PDB entry 4LNG | X-ray diffraction, 1.91 A resolution | chains A and B

== Chain A ==
Name: CaaX farnesyltransferase alpha subunit Ram2
Source organism: Aspergillus fumigatus
Notes: EC 2.5.1.-; fragment: Aspergillus fumigatus protein farnesyltransferase alpha subunit
UniProt: Q4WP27 (Q4WP27_ASPFU); numbering as in UniProt (aligned over 1-353)
Amino-acid sequence (367 residues; numbered -13 to 353; the number before each row is that of its first residue; numbers below 1 keep their minus sign (Met-13 is residue -13)):
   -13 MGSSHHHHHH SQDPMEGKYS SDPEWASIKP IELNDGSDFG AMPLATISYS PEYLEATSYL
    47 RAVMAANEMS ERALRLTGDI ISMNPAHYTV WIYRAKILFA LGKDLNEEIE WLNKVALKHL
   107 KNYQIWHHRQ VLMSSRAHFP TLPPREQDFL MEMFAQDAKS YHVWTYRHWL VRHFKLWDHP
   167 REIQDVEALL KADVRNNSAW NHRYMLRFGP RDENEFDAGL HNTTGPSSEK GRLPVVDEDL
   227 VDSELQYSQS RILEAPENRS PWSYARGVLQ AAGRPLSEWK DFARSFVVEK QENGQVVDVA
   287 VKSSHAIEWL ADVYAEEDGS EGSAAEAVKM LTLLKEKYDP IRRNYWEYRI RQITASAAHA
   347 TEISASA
Unresolved in the structure: -13 to 2, 274-285, 350-353
Differences from the reference sequence: initiating methionine (-13); expression tag (-12 to 0); engineered mutation Ser146 (Asn in Q4WP27)

== Chain B ==
Name: CaaX farnesyltransferase beta subunit Ram1
Source organism: Aspergillus fumigatus
Notes: EC 2.5.1.58; fragment: Aspergillus fumigatus protein farnesyltransferase beta subunit
UniProt: Q4WPS9 (Q4WPS9_ASPFU); numbering as in UniProt (aligned over 1-519)
Amino-acid sequence (519 residues; row label = number of the first residue in the row):
     1 MPVIAATGKH RRKVLFSSTS QGLSVTAGKP KGRKFSANLQ VNSRSPAVTS SHNHSSSSQS
    61 GKMGESQVHP GIPALFREPP LIHDLLSTET TELQSETVNK CLPLLKGIHN SQKGPFNKYG
   121 IPALQRKDHL EYLYDSLEDY PASFVALDAS RPWMVYWALA GLCLLGEDVT RFRERVISTF
   181 TAAQNSTGGI GGGHGQMSHV ASSYAAVLSI AMVGGEEAFK LIDRKAMWKW LGKLKQPDGG
   241 FTVCEGGEED VRGAYCAMVV HALLDLPLAL PPEAEARQNG LETFTDGLPE YLSRCQTYEG
   301 GISGSPGSEA HGAYAFCALA CLCLLGRPEV VVPRYMNIAT LLPWLSARQY APEGGFSGRT
   361 NKLVDGCYSH WVGNCWPLVQ AALDGTQPLA GPKRSSVGNL YSREGLTRYI LSCCQCKLGG
   421 LRDKPGKHPD SYHTCYALTG LSTVQYYHYC TDSSVSSKDD FSSAFSWKHD PNFASDGQGS
   481 DIGVFTENDR LVPFHPIFVI PHKSAEDIRV WFENQSFDL
Unresolved in the structure: 1-68, 390-394
Bound ions: Zn2+: Asp365, Cys367, His433 (together with r115777)
Small-molecule neighbours:
  - farnesyl diphosphate (FPP): Trp153, Arg252, Tyr255, Cys256, His311, Ala313, Tyr314, Cys317, Arg359, Lys362, Tyr368, Trp371, Tyr432
  - r115777 (JAN; 6-[(S)-amino(4-chlorophenyl)(1-methyl-1H-imidazol-5-yl)methyl]-4-(3-chlorophenyl)-1-methylquinolin-2(1h)-one): Leu147, Ser150, Trp153, Trp157, Asp365, Cys367, Tyr368, Asp430, Tyr432, His433

== How chain A and chain B interact ==
Contacting residue pairs (170; chain A residue first):
  Glu18(A) with His194(B)
  Leu19(A) with His194(B)
  Asn20(A) with Ala182(B); His194(B), hydrogen bond (backbone-side chain)
  Asp21(A) with Ser178(B)
  Gly22(A) with Ser178(B), hydrogen bond (backbone-side chain)
  Phe25(A) with Ser178(B)
  Ala27(A) with Glu174(B); Arg175(B); Ser178(B), hydrogen bond (backbone-side chain)
  Met28(A) with Arg175(B), hydrogen bond (backbone-side chain)
  Pro29(A) with Arg175(B), hydrogen bond (backbone-side chain); Ser178(B); Thr179(B)
  Leu30(A) with Leu137(B); Arg151(B), hydrogen bond (backbone-side chain); Val155(B), hydrophobic; Phe172(B), hydrophobic; Arg175(B); Val176(B); Thr179(B), hydrogen bond (backbone-side chain)
  Ala31(A) with Leu137(B), hydrogen bond (backbone-backbone); Glu138(B); Arg151(B), hydrogen bond (backbone-side chain); Met154(B), hydrophobic
  Thr32(A) with Glu138(B); Asp139(B), hydrogen bond; Tyr140(B), hydrogen bond (backbone-backbone); Arg151(B)
  Ile33(A) with Asp139(B); Tyr140(B); Pro141(B); Phe144(B); Leu147(B); Asp148(B)
  Ser34(A) with Asp139(B), hydrogen bond; Tyr140(B), hydrogen bond (backbone-backbone); Ala142(B), hydrogen bond (backbone-backbone)
  Tyr35(A) with Asp148(B), hydrogen bond; Arg151(B)
  Ser36(A) with Ala142(B)
  Tyr39(A) with Val145(B); Asp148(B), hydrogen bond
  Arg47(A) with His194(B), hydrogen bond (side chain-backbone); Gly195(B)
  Met50(A) with Gly195(B)
  Met69(A) with Val145(B)
  Asn70(A) with Val145(B), hydrogen bond (side chain-backbone); Ala146(B)
  Ala72(A) with Ala146(B); Ala149(B)
  Tyr74(A) with Ala149(B), hydrophobic; Gly191(B); Gly192(B), hydrogen bond (side chain-backbone); Gln196(B); Met197(B), hydrogen bond (side chain-backbone); His199(B); Ser202(B)
  Thr75(A) with Gln196(B); Met197(B), hydrogen bond (side chain-backbone)
  Ile78(A) with Met197(B), hydrophobic; Cys244(B), hydrophobic; Glu245(B); Gly246(B); Gly247(B)
  Tyr109(A) with Glu248(B); Arg252(B)
  His113(A) with Gly246(B), hydrogen bond (side chain-backbone); Gly247(B), hydrogen bond (side chain-backbone); Glu248(B)
  Lys145(A) with Thr90(B), hydrogen bond; Arg359(B), hydrogen bond (backbone-side chain); Asn361(B), hydrogen bond (side chain-backbone); Lys362(B)
  Tyr147(A) with Ser303(B); Gly304(B), hydrogen bond (side chain-backbone); Ser308(B); Glu309(B), hydrogen bond (side chain-backbone); Tyr314(B); Arg359(B)
  Thr151(A) with Ser305(B); Ser308(B), hydrogen bond
  His154(A) with Pro306(B), hydrogen bond (side chain-backbone); Gly307(B); Ser308(B)
  Ala178(A) with Thr88(B)
  Asp179(A) with Thr88(B), hydrogen bond; Glu89(B); Thr90(B), hydrogen bond
  Val180(A) with Leu86(B), hydrophobic
  Arg181(A) with Asp84(B), salt bridge; Leu86(B), hydrogen bond (side chain-backbone); Thr88(B), hydrogen bond; Thr90(B); Thr91(B); Asn361(B), hydrogen bond (backbone-side chain)
  Asn183(A) with Glu299(B), hydrogen bond; Glu309(B), hydrogen bond; Thr360(B)
  Ser184(A) with Glu309(B), hydrogen bond; Arg359(B), hydrogen bond
  Trp186(A) with Tyr298(B)
  Asn187(A) with Tyr298(B), hydrogen bond (backbone-side chain); Gly307(B), hydrogen bond (side chain-backbone); Ser308(B), hydrogen bond (side chain-backbone); Glu309(B)
  Tyr190(A) with Tyr298(B), hydrophobic
  Phe202(A) with Pro237(B); Asp238(B); Arg294(B)
  Asp203(A) with Arg294(B), hydrogen bond (backbone-side chain); Pro306(B)
  Ala204(A) with Arg294(B); Pro306(B), hydrophobic
  Gly205(A) with Arg294(B), hydrogen bond (backbone-backbone); Gly307(B)
  Leu206(A) with Gln296(B); Thr297(B); Tyr298(B)
  Thr209(A) with Ser293(B); Arg294(B)
  Ser213(A) with Pro333(B), hydrogen bond (side chain-backbone); Arg334(B); Met336(B), hydrogen bond (side chain-backbone); Asn337(B)
  Ser214(A) with Asn337(B)
  Lys216(A) with Ser293(B), hydrogen bond; Gln296(B), hydrogen bond; Tyr335(B), hydrogen bond (side chain-backbone); Met336(B)
  Glu240(A) with Leu86(B)
  Ala241(A) with Asp84(B)
  Pro242(A) with Asp84(B)
  Glu243(A) with Ile82(B); Asp84(B), hydrogen bond (backbone-side chain)
  Asn244(A) with Asp84(B); Asn361(B), hydrogen bond
  Arg245(A) with Ala347(B); Thr360(B)
  Ser246(A) with Thr360(B); Asn361(B), hydrogen bond
  Ser249(A) with Tyr298(B)
  Tyr250(A) with Tyr298(B), hydrophobic
  Val287(A) with Ile82(B)
  Lys288(A) with Ile82(B)
  Lys323(A) with Leu81(B)
  Tyr324(A) with Ile82(B), hydrophobic
  Pro326(A) with Leu75(B), hydrophobic
  Ile327(A) with Phe76(B), hydrophobic; Gln349(B); Ala351(B), hydrophobic; Ser402(B)
  Arg328(A) with Pro343(B), hydrogen bond (side chain-backbone); Ser346(B), hydrogen bond; Ala347(B)
  Arg329(A) with Ser480(B)
  Asn330(A) with Asn399(B), hydrogen bond (side chain-backbone); Leu400(B); Tyr401(B), hydrogen bond (side chain-backbone); Ser480(B), hydrogen bond (side chain-backbone); Asp481(B)
  Tyr331(A) with Pro343(B); Ser346(B); Leu400(B), hydrogen bond (backbone-backbone)
  Glu333(A) with Ser480(B)
  Tyr334(A) with Leu342(B), hydrophobic; Leu383(B); Val397(B), hydrophobic; Leu400(B), hydrophobic
  Arg337(A) with Val397(B), hydrogen bond (side chain-backbone)
Other interface residues (no listed pair), chain A (76 interface residues in all): Ile17, Gly26, His73, Gly253, Glu294
Other interface residues (no listed pair), chain B (91 interface residues in all): Ser87, Ser136, Thr181, His311, Tyr350, Gly405

== Summary ==
The interface between chain A and chain B involves 76 residues on one side and 91 on the other; the contacts
include 59 hydrogen bonds and 1 salt bridge. Among the polar pairs are Arg181(A)-Asp84(B), Asn20(A)-His194(B)
and Gly22(A)-Ser178(B).
Chain A is CaaX farnesyltransferase alpha subunit Ram2 and chain B is CaaX farnesyltransferase beta subunit
Ram1, both from Aspergillus fumigatus; the structure, Aspergillus fumigatus protein farnesyltransferase
complex with farnesyldiphosphate and tipifarnib, was determined by X-ray diffraction together with 4L9P, 4LNB
and 4MBG from the same study.
